PDB entry 8YRK | X-ray diffraction, 2.74 A resolution | chains C and D of the 6 polymer chains in the assembly

Chain C:
Protein: Detyrosinated tubulin alpha-1B chain
Organism: Sus scrofa
UniProtKB: Q2XVP4 (TBA1B_PIG); residue numbers follow UniProt; this construct covers 1-450
Amino-acid sequence (450 residues; row label = number of the first residue in the row):
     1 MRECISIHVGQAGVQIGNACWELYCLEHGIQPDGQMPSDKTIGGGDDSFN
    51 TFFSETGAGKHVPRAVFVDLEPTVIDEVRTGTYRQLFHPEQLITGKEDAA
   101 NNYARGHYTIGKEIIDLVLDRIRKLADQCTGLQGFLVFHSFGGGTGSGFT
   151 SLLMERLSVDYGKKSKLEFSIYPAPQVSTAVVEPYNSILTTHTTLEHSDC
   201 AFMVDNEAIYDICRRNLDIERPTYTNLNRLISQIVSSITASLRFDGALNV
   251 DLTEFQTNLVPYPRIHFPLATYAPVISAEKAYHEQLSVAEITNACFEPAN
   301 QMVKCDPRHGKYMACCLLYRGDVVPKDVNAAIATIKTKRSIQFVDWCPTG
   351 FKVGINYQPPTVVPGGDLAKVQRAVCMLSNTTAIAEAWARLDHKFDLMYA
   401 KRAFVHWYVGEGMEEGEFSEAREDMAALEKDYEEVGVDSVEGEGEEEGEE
Disordered / not traced: 441-450
Ion coordination: Ca2+: Asp-39, Thr-41, Gly-44, Glu-55
Residues lining bound ligands:
  - Tubulin polymerization-IN-41 (A1D62; (11R,16S)-11-(3,5-dichloro-4-methoxyphenyl)-4,7-dioxa-12,14-diazatetracyclo[8.7.0.03,8.012,16]heptadeca-1,3(8),9-triene-13,15-dione): Asn-101, Thr-179, Ala-180, Val-181
  - GTP (guanosine-5'-triphosphate): Gly-10, Gln-11, Ala-12, Gln-15, Ile-16, Asp-69, Asp-98, Ala-99, Ala-100, Asn-101, Asn-102, Ser-140, Gly-142, Gly-143, Gly-144, Thr-145, Gly-146, Ile-171, Pro-173, Val-177, Ser-178, Thr-179, Glu-183, Asn-206, Tyr-224, Leu-227, Asn-228, Ile-231
Curated features (UniProtKB/Swiss-Prot):
  - motif: Met-1 to Cys-4 (MREC motif)
  - active site: Glu-254
  - binding site (GTP): Gly-10, Gln-11, Ala-12, Gln-15, Glu-71, Ala-99, Ser-140, Gly-143, Gly-144, Thr-145, Gly-146, Thr-179, Glu-183, Asn-206, Tyr-224, Asn-228, Leu-252
  - binding site (Mg(2+)): Glu-71
  - modified residue: Lys-40 (N6,N6,N6-trimethyllysine), Ser-48 (Phosphoserine), Ser-232 (Phosphoserine), Tyr-282 (3'-nitrotyrosine), Arg-339 (Omega-N-methylarginine), Ser-439 (Phosphoserine), Glu-443 (5-glutamyl polyglutamate), Glu-445 (5-glutamyl polyglutamate)
  - cross-link (Glycyl lysine isopeptide (Lys-Gly)): Lys-326 (interchain with G-Cter in ubiquitin), Lys-370 (interchain with G-Cter in ubiquitin)

Chain D:
Protein: Tubulin beta chain
Organism: Sus scrofa
UniProtKB: A0A8D1UIR5 (A0A8D1UIR5_PIG); residue numbers follow UniProt; this construct covers 1-445
Amino-acid sequence (445 residues; each row starts with the number of its first residue):
     1 MREIVHIQAGQCGNQIGAKFWEVISDEHGIDPTGSYHGDSDLQLERINVY
    51 YNEATGNKYVPRAILVDLEPGTMDSVRSGPFGQIFRPDNFVFGQSGAGNN
   101 WAKGHYTEGAELVDSVLDVVRKESESCDCLQGFQLTHSLGGGTGSGMGTL
   151 LISKIREEYPDRIMNTFSVMPSPKVSDTVVEPYNATLSVHQLVENTDETY
   201 CIDNEALYDICFRTLKLTTPTYGDLNHLVSATMSGVTTCLRFPGQLNADL
   251 RKLAVNMVPFPRLHFFMPGFAPLTSRGSQQYRALTVPELTQQMFDSKNMM
   301 AACDPRHGRYLTVAAIFRGRMSMKEVDEQMLNVQNKNSSYFVEWIPNNVK
   351 TAVCDIPPRGLKMSATFIGNSTAIQELFKRISEQFTAMFRRKAFLHWYTG
   401 EGMDEMEFTEAESNMNDLVSEYQQYQDATADEQGEFEEEEGEDEA
Disordered / not traced: 1, 274-282, 432-445
Residues lining bound ligands:
  - Tubulin polymerization-IN-41 (A1D62; (11R,16S)-11-(3,5-dichloro-4-methoxyphenyl)-4,7-dioxa-12,14-diazatetracyclo[8.7.0.03,8.012,16]heptadeca-1,3(8),9-triene-13,15-dione): Gly-235, Val-236, Cys-239, Leu-246, Asn-247, Ala-248, Asp-249, Lys-252, Leu-253, Asn-256, Met-257, Thr-312, Val-313, Ala-314, Ala-315, Ile-316, Asn-348, Lys-350, Thr-351, Ala-352, Ile-368
  - GDP (guanosine-5'-diphosphate): Gly-10, Gln-11, Cys-12, Gln-15, Ile-16, Asp-67, Ala-97, Asn-99, Ser-138, Gly-140, Gly-141, Gly-142, Thr-143, Gly-144, Ser-145, Val-169, Pro-171, Val-175, Ser-176, Glu-181, Asn-204, Leu-207, Tyr-222, Leu-225, Asn-226

How chain C and chain D interact:
Contacting residue pairs (52):
  Lys-96(C) / Arg-2(D)  hydrogen bond (backbone-side chain)
  Lys-96(C) / Asp-128(D)  salt bridge
  Glu-97(C) / Cys-129(D)
  Glu-97(C) / Arg-162(D)  salt bridge
  Asp-98(C) / Lys-252(D)  salt bridge
  Ala-100(C) / Arg-251(D)
  Ala-100(C) / Lys-252(D)
  Ala-100(C) / Val-255(D)
  Asn-101(C) / Lys-252(D)
  Asn-101(C) / Asn-256(D)  hydrogen bond
  Arg-105(C) / Arg-251(D)
  Pro-175(C) / Asn-347(D)
  Ser-178(C) / Lys-350(D)  hydrogen bond (backbone-side chain)
  Thr-179(C) / Lys-350(D)
  Ala-180(C) / Asn-256(D)
  Val-181(C) / Asn-256(D)  hydrogen bond (backbone-side chain)
  Val-181(C) / Ile-345(D)  hydrophobic
  Val-181(C) / Pro-346(D)
  Val-181(C) / Asn-347(D)
  Glu-220(C) / Ser-322(D)
  Glu-220(C) / Lys-324(D)
  Arg-221(C) / Met-323(D)
  Arg-221(C) / Lys-324(D)
  Arg-221(C) / Asp-327(D)
  Tyr-224(C) / Gln-245(D)
  Lys-394(C) / Pro-346(D)
  Lys-394(C) / Asn-347(D)
  Leu-397(C) / Glu-343(D)
  Leu-397(C) / Trp-344(D)
  Leu-397(C) / Pro-346(D)  hydrophobic
  Met-398(C) / Trp-344(D)  hydrogen bond (backbone-backbone)
  Met-398(C) / Pro-346(D)
  Lys-401(C) / Phe-260(D)
  Lys-401(C) / Trp-344(D)
  Lys-401(C) / Ala-428(D)
  Lys-401(C) / Thr-429(D)  hydrogen bond (side chain-backbone)
  Arg-402(C) / Phe-260(D)
  Ala-403(C) / Pro-259(D)
  Ala-403(C) / Phe-260(D)  hydrophobic
  Phe-404(C) / Val-255(D)
  Phe-404(C) / Asn-256(D)
  Phe-404(C) / Val-258(D)
  Phe-404(C) / Pro-259(D)  hydrogen bond (backbone-backbone)
  Phe-404(C) / Thr-312(D)
  Phe-404(C) / Ile-345(D)  hydrophobic
  His-406(C) / Val-258(D)
  His-406(C) / Pro-259(D)  hydrogen bond (side chain-backbone)
  His-406(C) / Phe-260(D)
  His-406(C) / Pro-261(D)
  Trp-407(C) / Ala-254(D)
  Trp-407(C) / Val-255(D)
  Trp-407(C) / Val-258(D)  hydrogen bond (side chain-backbone)
Interface residues without a listed pair, chain C (26 interface residues in all): Pro-72, Val-182, Tyr-210
Interface residues without a listed pair, chain D (31 interface residues in all): Asp-197, Asp-249, Asn-348, Ala-430

Summary:
Chain C and chain D form an interface of 26 and 31 residues respectively; the contacts include 9 hydrogen
bonds and 3 salt bridges. Polar pairs include Lys-96(C)/Asp-128(D), Glu-97(C)/Arg-162(D) and
Asp-98(C)/Lys-252(D). Tubulin polymerization-IN-41 is bound between chain C and chain D. Chain C binds GTP.
Here chain C is Detyrosinated tubulin alpha-1B chain and chain D is Tubulin beta chain, both from Sus scrofa.
Entry 8YRK (Tubulin-Compound KY216: stathmin-like domain complex) was determined by X-ray diffraction.
